4QWU - chains O and U of the 28 polymer chains in the assembly; structure by X-ray diffraction, 3.00 A resolution.

[Chain O]
Name: Proteasome subunit alpha type-2
From: Saccharomyces cerevisiae
Notes: EC 3.4.25.1; engineered mutation(s): C52F
UniProt: P23639 (PSA2_YEAST); numbering as in UniProt (aligned over 1-250)
Chain sequence (250 residues; each row starts with the number of its first residue):
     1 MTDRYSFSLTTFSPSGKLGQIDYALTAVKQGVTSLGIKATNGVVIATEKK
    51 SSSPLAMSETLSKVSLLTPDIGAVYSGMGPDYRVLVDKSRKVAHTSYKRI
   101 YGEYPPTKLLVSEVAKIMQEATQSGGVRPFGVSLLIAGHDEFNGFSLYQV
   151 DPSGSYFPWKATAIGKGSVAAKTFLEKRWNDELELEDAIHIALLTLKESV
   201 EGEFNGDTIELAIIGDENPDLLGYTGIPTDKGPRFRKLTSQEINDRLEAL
Curated features (UniProtKB/Swiss-Prot):
  - cross-link: Lys108 (Glycyl lysine isopeptide (Lys-Gly) (interchain with G-Cter in ubiquitin))

[Chain U]
Name: Proteasome subunit alpha type-1
From: Saccharomyces cerevisiae
Notes: EC 3.4.25.1
UniProt: P21243 (PSA1_YEAST); residues -8 to 243 here correspond to UniProt positions 1-252 (UniProt number = residue number + 9)
Chain sequence (252 residues; row label = number of the first residue in the row; numbers below 1 keep their minus sign (Met-8 is residue -8)):
    -8 MSGAAAASAAGYDRHITIFSPEGRLYQVEYAFKATNQTNINSLAVRGKDC
    42 TVVISQKKVPDKLLDPTTVSYIFCISRTIGMVVNGPIPDARNAALRAKAE
    92 AAEFRYKYGYDMPCDVLAKRMANLSQIYTQRAYMRPLGVILTFVSVDEEL
   142 GPSIYKTDPAGYYVGYKATATGPKQQEITTNLENHFKKSKIDHINEESWE
   192 KVVEFAITHMIDALGTEFSKNDLEVGVATKDKFFTLSAENIEERLVAIAE
   242 QD
Unresolved in the structure: -8 to 1, 243

[Interface between chain O and chain U]
Residue-residue contacts (65):
  Asp3(O) with Arg122(U); Tyr124(U)
  Tyr5(O) with Ile7(U); Ala123(U), hydrophobic; Tyr124(U), hydrophobic
  Leu9(O) with Ile9(U), hydrophobic; Ala123(U), hydrophobic
  Gln20(O) with Ile9(U); Phe10(U), hydrogen bond (side chain-backbone)
  Tyr23(O) with Phe10(U), hydrophobic; Ser11(U); Pro12(U), hydrophobic; Gly14(U)
  Ala24(O) with Phe10(U), hydrophobic
  Thr26(O) with Pro12(U); Glu13(U)
  Ala27(O) with Gly14(U)
  Ser52(O) with Tyr153(U), hydrogen bond
  Pro54(O) with Lys158(U), hydrogen bond (backbone-side chain); Glu174(U)
  Leu55(O) with Tyr157(U); Lys158(U), hydrogen bond (backbone-backbone); Ala159(U); Thr170(U); Leu173(U), hydrophobic; Phe177(U), hydrophobic
  Ala56(O) with Gly156(U); Tyr157(U), hydrophobic
  Met57(O) with Arg37(U); Val155(U); Gly156(U), hydrogen bond (backbone-backbone); Tyr157(U); Lys158(U)
  Thr60(O) with Tyr146(U); Val155(U); Gly156(U), hydrogen bond (side chain-backbone)
  Leu61(O) with Tyr153(U), hydrophobic; Val155(U), hydrophobic
  Met78(O) with Phe10(U), hydrophobic; Leu16(U), hydrophobic
  Pro80(O) with Gln117(U); Ala151(U); Gly152(U); Tyr153(U)
  Asp81(O) with Gln117(U)
  Arg83(O) with Ala113(U), hydrogen bond (side chain-backbone); Asn114(U); Gly152(U), hydrogen bond (side chain-backbone); Tyr154(U)
  Val84(O) with Asn114(U); Gln117(U)
  Asp87(O) with Lys110(U), salt bridge; Asn114(U)
  Gly126(O) with Arg122(U); Ala123(U), hydrogen bond (backbone-backbone)
  Val127(O) with Gln121(U); Arg122(U)
  Arg128(O) with Thr8(U); Phe10(U); Leu16(U); Thr120(U), hydrogen bond (side chain-backbone); Gln121(U), hydrogen bond (backbone-backbone)
  Pro129(O) with Phe10(U)
  Phe130(O) with Gln121(U)
  Gly131(O) with Phe10(U)
Other interface residues (no listed pair), chain O (31 interface residues in all): Met1, Thr2, Ser53, Ala121
Other interface residues (no listed pair), chain U (34 interface residues in all): Thr160

[In short]
31 residues of chain O and 34 residues of chain U are in contact; the contacts include 11 hydrogen bonds and 1
salt bridge. Polar pairs include Asp87(O)-Lys110(U), Gln20(O)-Phe10(U) and Ser52(O)-Tyr153(U).
Here chain O is Proteasome subunit alpha type-2 and chain U is Proteasome subunit alpha type-1, both from
Saccharomyces cerevisiae. Entry 4QWU (yCP beta5-C52F mutant in complex with bortezomib) was determined by
X-ray diffraction, deposited together with 4QUX, 4QUY, 4QV0, 4QV1, 4QV3, 4QV4 and 42 further entries.
